Entry 1IEG (X-ray diffraction, 2.00 A resolution); this record covers chains A and B.

[Chain A]
Protein: Capsid protein P40: assemblin protease
Organism: Human herpesvirus 5
Notes: EC 3.4.21.97
Reference sequence: P16753 (VP40_HCMVA); residue numbers follow UniProt; this construct covers 1-256
Chain sequence (256 residues; each row starts with the number of its first residue):
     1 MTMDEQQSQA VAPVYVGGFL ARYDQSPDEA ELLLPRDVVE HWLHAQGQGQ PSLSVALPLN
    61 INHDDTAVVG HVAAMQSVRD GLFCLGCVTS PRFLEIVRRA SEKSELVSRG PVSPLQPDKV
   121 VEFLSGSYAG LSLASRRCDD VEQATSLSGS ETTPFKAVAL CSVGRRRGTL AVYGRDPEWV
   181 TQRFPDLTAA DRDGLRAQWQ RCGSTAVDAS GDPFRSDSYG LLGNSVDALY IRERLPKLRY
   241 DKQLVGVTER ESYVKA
Disordered / not traced: 1-8, 44-55, 135-153, 201-210
Differences from the reference sequence: engineered mutation Ala134 (Ser in P16753), Gln143 (Ala in P16753), Ala157 (His in P16753)
Curated features (UniProtKB/Swiss-Prot):
  - active site (Charge relay system): His63, Ser132
  - site (Cleavage): Ala209, Ser210, Ala256
  - mutagenesis: Ser225 (S225Y: 150-fold reduced catalytic efficiency), Asp227 (D227N: 1300-fold reduced catalytic efficiency), Leu229 (L229R: 1800-fold reduced catalytic efficiency)
Reported in the primary citation:
  - mutagenesis - S134A/H157A, S134A, H157A (22-fold): decreased catalytic activity
  - catalytic residues: His63, Ser132 (citing earlier work)

[Chain B]
Protein: Capsid protein P40: assemblin protease
Organism: Human herpesvirus 5
Notes: EC 3.4.21.97
Reference sequence: P16753 (VP40_HCMVA); residues 301-556 here correspond to UniProt positions 1-256 (UniProt number = residue number - 300)
Chain sequence (256 residues; row label = number of the first residue in the row):
   301 MTMDEQQSQA VAPVYVGGFL ARYDQSPDEA ELLLPRDVVE HWLHAQGQGQ PSLSVALPLN
   361 INHDDTAVVG HVAAMQSVRD GLFCLGCVTS PRFLEIVRRA SEKSELVSRG PVSPLQPDKV
   421 VEFLSGSYAG LSLASRRCDD VEQATSLSGS ETTPFKAVAL CSVGRRRGTL AVYGRDPEWV
   481 TQRFPDLTAA DRDGLRAQWQ RCGSTAVDAS GDPFRSDSYG LLGNSVDALY IRERLPKLRY
   541 DKQLVGVTER ESYVKA
Disordered / not traced: 301-304, 344-354, 436-452, 550
Differences from the reference sequence: engineered mutation Ala434 (Ser134 in P16753), Gln443 (Ala143 in P16753), Ala457 (His157 in P16753)
Curated features (UniProtKB/Swiss-Prot):
  - active site (Charge relay system): His363, Ser432
  - site (Cleavage): Ala509, Ser510, Ala556

[Interface between chain A and chain B]
Contacting residue pairs (73):
  Asp64(A) with Lys403(B), salt bridge
  Ile96(A) with Tyr519(B); Leu522(B), hydrophobic
  Arg99(A) with Tyr519(B)
  Ala100(A) with Tyr519(B); Leu522(B), hydrophobic; Gly523(B)
  Lys103(A) with Asp364(B), salt bridge; Gly520(B); Gly523(B); Asn524(B)
  Ser104(A) with Gly523(B); Val526(B); Asp527(B), hydrogen bond
  Glu105(A) with Asp527(B), hydrogen bond (backbone-side chain)
  Leu106(A) with Asp527(B), hydrogen bond (backbone-side chain); Tyr530(B), hydrophobic
  Phe123(A) with Leu522(B); Gly523(B); Val526(B), hydrophobic
  Ser125(A) with Tyr530(B)
  Gly126(A) with Val526(B); Tyr530(B), hydrogen bond (backbone-side chain)
  Ser127(A) with Val526(B)
  Ala129(A) with Tyr530(B)
  Ser218(A) with Ser518(B), hydrogen bond; Tyr519(B)
  Tyr219(A) with Ile396(B); Arg399(B), hydrogen bond; Ala400(B); Ser518(B)
  Gly220(A) with Lys403(B)
  Leu221(A) with Leu522(B)
  Leu222(A) with Ile396(B), hydrophobic; Ala400(B), hydrophobic; Phe423(B); Leu521(B); Leu522(B)
  Gly223(A) with Ala400(B); Lys403(B); Ser404(B); Phe423(B)
  Asn224(A) with Lys403(B)
  Ser225(A) with Ser525(B)
  Val226(A) with Ser404(B); Phe423(B), hydrophobic; Gly426(B); Ser427(B)
  Asp227(A) with Ser404(B), hydrogen bond; Glu405(B), hydrogen bond (side chain-backbone); Leu406(B), hydrogen bond (side chain-backbone)
  Ala228(A) with Leu529(B), hydrophobic
  Leu229(A) with Ala528(B), hydrophobic; Leu529(B), hydrophobic; Arg534(B); Leu535(B)
  Tyr230(A) with Leu406(B), hydrophobic; Ser425(B); Gly426(B), hydrogen bond (side chain-backbone); Arg534(B), hydrogen bond; Leu535(B), hydrophobic; Lys555(B); Ala556(B)
  Arg232(A) with Leu535(B); Pro536(B); Arg539(B)
  Arg234(A) with Leu529(B), hydrogen bond (side chain-backbone); Tyr530(B), hydrogen bond
  Leu235(A) with Leu529(B); Tyr530(B), hydrophobic
  Arg239(A) with Arg532(B)
  Lys255(A) with Tyr530(B)
  Ala256(A) with Tyr530(B)
Other interface residues (no listed pair), chain A (34 interface residues in all): Thr66, Leu238
Other interface residues (no listed pair), chain B (37 interface residues in all): Thr366, Ala429, Asp517, Ile531, Leu538

[Summary]
Chain A and chain B form an interface of 34 and 37 residues respectively; the contacts include 13 hydrogen
bonds and 2 salt bridges. Polar pairs include Asp64(A)-Lys403(B), Lys103(A)-Asp364(B) and Ser104(A)-Asp527(B).
The paper reports catalytic residues His63(A) and Ser132(A); S134A/H157A, S134A and H157A of chain A reduce
catalytic activity.
Both chains are Capsid protein P40: assemblin protease (Human herpesvirus 5). Entry 1IEG (Crystal structure of
the catalytic site mutant S134A/H157A of the human cytomegalovirus protease) was determined by X-ray
diffraction (same publication as 1ID4, 1IEC, 1IED and 1IEF).
